1T1Z - chains A and B of the 3 polymer chains in the assembly; structure by X-ray diffraction, 1.90 A resolution.

== Chain A ==
Molecule: HLA class I histocompatibility antigen, A-2 alpha chain
Organism: Homo sapiens
UniProt: P01892 (1A02_HUMAN); residues 1-275 here correspond to UniProt positions 25-299 (UniProt number = residue number + 24)
Amino-acid sequence (275 residues; row label = number of the first residue in the row):
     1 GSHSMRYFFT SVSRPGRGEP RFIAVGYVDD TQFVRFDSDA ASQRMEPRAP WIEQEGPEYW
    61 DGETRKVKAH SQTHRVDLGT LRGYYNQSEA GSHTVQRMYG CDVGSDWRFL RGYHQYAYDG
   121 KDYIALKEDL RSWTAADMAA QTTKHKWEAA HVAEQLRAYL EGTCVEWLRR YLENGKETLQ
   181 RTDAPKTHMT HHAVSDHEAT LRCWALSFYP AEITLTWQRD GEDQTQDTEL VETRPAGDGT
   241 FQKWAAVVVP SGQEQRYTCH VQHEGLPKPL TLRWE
Disulfide bonds: Cys101-Cys164, Cys203-Cys259

== Chain B ==
Molecule: Beta-2-microglobulin
Organism: Homo sapiens
UniProt: P01884 (B2MG_HUMAN); residues 1-99 here correspond to UniProt positions 21-119 (UniProt number = residue number + 20)
Amino-acid sequence (99 residues; row label = number of the first residue in the row):
     1 IQRTPKIQVY SRHPAENGKS NFLNCYVSGF HPSDIEVDLL KNGERIEKVE HSDLSFSKDW
    61 SFYLLYYTEF TPTEKDEYAC RVNHVTLSQP KIVKWDRDM
Disulfide bonds: Cys25-Cys80

== Interface between chain A and chain B ==
Pairs across the interface (60; chain A residue first):
  Arg6(A) - Lys58(B)
  Phe8(A) - Ser55(B)
  Phe8(A) - Phe56(B)
  Phe9(A) - Phe56(B)
  Thr10(A) - Leu54(B)
  Thr10(A) - Phe56(B)
  Thr10(A) - Phe62(B)
  Val12(A) - Ser33(B)
  Ile23(A) - Leu54(B)  hydrophobic
  Val25(A) - Asp53(B)
  Val25(A) - Leu54(B)
  Val25(A) - Ser55(B)
  Tyr27(A) - Ser55(B)
  Tyr27(A) - Tyr63(B)  hydrogen bond
  Gln32(A) - Asp53(B)  hydrogen bond
  Arg35(A) - Asp53(B)  salt bridge
  Arg48(A) - Asp53(B)  salt bridge
  Thr94(A) - Phe62(B)
  Gln96(A) - His31(B)  hydrogen bond
  Gln96(A) - Phe56(B)
  Gln96(A) - Trp60(B)  hydrogen bond (side chain-backbone)
  Gln96(A) - Phe62(B)
  Arg97(A) - Phe56(B)
  Met98(A) - Phe56(B)  hydrophobic
  Met98(A) - Lys58(B)
  Gln115(A) - Trp60(B)
  Tyr116(A) - Trp60(B)
  Ala117(A) - Trp60(B)  hydrophobic
  Asp119(A) - Ile1(B)  hydrogen bond (backbone-backbone)
  Asp119(A) - His31(B)
  Gly120(A) - Ile1(B)
  Gly120(A) - Arg3(B)  hydrogen bond (backbone-side chain)
  Gly120(A) - His31(B)  hydrogen bond (backbone-side chain)
  Gly120(A) - Trp60(B)
  Lys121(A) - Ile1(B)
  Asp122(A) - Trp60(B)  hydrogen bond
  His192(A) - Asp98(B)  salt bridge
  Arg202(A) - Asp98(B)  hydrogen bond (side chain-backbone)
  Trp204(A) - Asp98(B)
  Trp204(A) - Met99(B)
  Val231(A) - Gln8(B)
  Glu232(A) - Lys6(B)  salt bridge
  Glu232(A) - Gln8(B)  hydrogen bond (backbone-side chain)
  Thr233(A) - Tyr26(B)
  Arg234(A) - Gln8(B)  hydrogen bond
  Arg234(A) - Tyr10(B)
  Arg234(A) - Met99(B)  hydrogen bond (side chain-backbone)
  Pro235(A) - Tyr10(B)  hydrogen bond (backbone-side chain)
  Pro235(A) - Asn24(B)
  Pro235(A) - Tyr26(B)
  Pro235(A) - Leu65(B)  hydrophobic
  Ala236(A) - Arg12(B)  hydrogen bond (backbone-side chain)
  Ala236(A) - Asn24(B)  hydrogen bond (backbone-side chain)
  Gly237(A) - Arg12(B)  hydrogen bond (backbone-side chain)
  Gly237(A) - Leu65(B)
  Asp238(A) - Arg12(B)
  Gln242(A) - Tyr10(B)
  Gln242(A) - Ser11(B)
  Gln242(A) - Arg12(B)  hydrogen bond (side chain-backbone)
  Trp244(A) - Met99(B)  hydrogen bond (side chain-backbone)
Other interface residues (no listed pair), chain B (26 interface residues in all): His13, Pro32, Asp34, Asp59

== Overview ==
The interface between chain A and chain B involves 35 residues on one side and 26 on the other; the contacts
include 18 hydrogen bonds and 4 salt bridges. Among the polar pairs are Arg35(A)-Asp53(B), Arg48(A)-Asp53(B)
and His192(A)-Asp98(B).
Chain A is HLA class I histocompatibility antigen, A-2 alpha chain and chain B is Beta-2-microglobulin, both
from Homo sapiens; the structure, Structural basis for degenerate recognition of HIV peptide variants by
cytotoxic lymphocyte, variant SL9-6A, was determined by X-ray diffraction together with 1S8D, 1T1W, 1T1X,
1T1Y, 1T20, 1T21 and 1T22 from the same study.
